Entry 2RET (X-ray diffraction, 2.21 A resolution); this record covers chains G and H of the 8 polymer chains in the assembly.

Chain G:
Protein: Pseudopilin EpsI
Organism: Vibrio vulnificus
UniProt: Q7MPZ1 (Q7MPZ1_VIBVY); residues 25-110 here correspond to UniProt positions 57-142 (UniProt number = residue number + 32)
Chain sequence (103 residues; numbered 24 to 126; the number before each row is that of its first residue):
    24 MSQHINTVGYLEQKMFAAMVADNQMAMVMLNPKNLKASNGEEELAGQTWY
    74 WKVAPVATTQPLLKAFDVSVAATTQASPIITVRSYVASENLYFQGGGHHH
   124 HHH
Not modelled in the structure: 24-29, 111-126
Modified / non-standard residues: Mse-24 (selenomethionine); Mse-38, Mse-42, Mse-48, Mse-50, Mse-52 (selenomethionine; parent Met)
Sequence notes: expression tag (24, 111-126); engineered mutation Thr-96 (Glu128 in Q7MPZ1), Thr-97 (Lys129 in Q7MPZ1)

Chain H:
Protein: EpsJ
Organism: Vibrio vulnificus
Chain sequence (175 residues; each row starts with the number of its first residue):
    24 MNQVQRSNELSQERTARLNELQRALVMMDSDFRQIALRQTRTNGEEPSKK
    74 LLHWADYLLDSDNKGIMFARLGWHNPQQQFPRGEVTKVGYRIKDERLERV
   124 WWRYPDTPAGQEGVVTPLLSDVEELNVRFYDGKQWINEWSNELTLPAAIS
   174 VELTLKDYGKIARTYLTPEGNLQKQ
Not modelled in the structure: 24-31, 66-71, 132-133, 197-198
Modified / non-standard residues: Mse-24 (selenomethionine); Mse-50, Mse-51, Mse-90 (selenomethionine; parent Met)
What the authors report for this chain:
  - binding site for chloride ion: Arg-93

Chain G / chain H interface:
Pairs across the interface (32; chain G residue first):
  Val-31(G) / Arg-37(H)
  Leu-34(G) / Leu-41(H)  hydrophobic
  Glu-35(G) / Leu-41(H)
  Glu-35(G) / Tyr-181(H)  hydrogen bond
  Mse-38(G) / Leu-41(H)  hydrophobic
  Mse-38(G) / Gln-45(H)
  Phe-39(G) / Leu-44(H)  hydrophobic
  Phe-39(G) / Tyr-181(H)  hydrophobic
  Mse-42(G) / Leu-48(H)
  Mse-42(G) / Ile-184(H)  hydrophobic
  Mse-42(G) / Ala-185(H)
  Mse-42(G) / Arg-186(H)
  Asp-45(G) / Arg-186(H)  salt bridge
  Asn-46(G) / Ala-185(H)  hydrogen bond (side chain-backbone)
  Asn-46(G) / Arg-186(H)  hydrogen bond
  Asn-46(G) / Thr-187(H)  hydrogen bond (side chain-backbone)
  Ala-49(G) / Thr-187(H)
  Ala-49(G) / Leu-189(H)
  Mse-50(G) / Trp-158(H)
  Mse-50(G) / Thr-187(H)
  Mse-50(G) / Leu-189(H)  hydrophobic
  Mse-52(G) / Leu-189(H)  hydrophobic
  Leu-53(G) / Tyr-153(H)  hydrophobic
  Leu-53(G) / Ala-170(H)  hydrophobic
  Leu-53(G) / Leu-189(H)  hydrophobic
  Leu-67(G) / Lys-183(H)
  Leu-67(G) / Ile-184(H)  hydrophobic
  Leu-67(G) / Ala-185(H)
  Ala-68(G) / Tyr-181(H)
  Ala-68(G) / Lys-183(H)  hydrogen bond (backbone-backbone)
  Ala-68(G) / Ile-184(H)  hydrophobic
  Gly-69(G) / Tyr-181(H)
Interface residues without a listed pair, chain G (17 interface residues in all): Ala-41, Mse-48
Interface residues without a listed pair, chain H (18 interface residues in all): Thr-38, Arg-56, Ala-171

Summary:
17 residues of chain G face 18 of chain H across their interface; the contacts include 5 hydrogen bonds and 1
salt bridge. Polar pairs include Asp-45(G)/Arg-186(H), Glu-35(G)/Tyr-181(H) and Asn-46(G)/Ala-185(H). The
paper reports a binding site for chloride ion at Arg-93(H).
Chain G is Pseudopilin EpsI and chain H is EpsJ, both from Vibrio vulnificus; the structure, The crystal
structure of a binary complex of two pseudopilins: EpsI and EpsJ from the Type ..., was determined by X-ray
diffraction.
